PDB entry 7NE0 | X-ray diffraction, 3.25 A resolution | chains A and B of the 4 polymer chains in the assembly

[Chain A]
Molecule: Netrin-1
From: Homo sapiens
UniProtKB: O95631 (NET1_HUMAN); residues 24-453 here = UniProt positions 24-453
Amino-acid sequence (444 residues; numbered 22 to 465; the number before each row is that of its first residue):
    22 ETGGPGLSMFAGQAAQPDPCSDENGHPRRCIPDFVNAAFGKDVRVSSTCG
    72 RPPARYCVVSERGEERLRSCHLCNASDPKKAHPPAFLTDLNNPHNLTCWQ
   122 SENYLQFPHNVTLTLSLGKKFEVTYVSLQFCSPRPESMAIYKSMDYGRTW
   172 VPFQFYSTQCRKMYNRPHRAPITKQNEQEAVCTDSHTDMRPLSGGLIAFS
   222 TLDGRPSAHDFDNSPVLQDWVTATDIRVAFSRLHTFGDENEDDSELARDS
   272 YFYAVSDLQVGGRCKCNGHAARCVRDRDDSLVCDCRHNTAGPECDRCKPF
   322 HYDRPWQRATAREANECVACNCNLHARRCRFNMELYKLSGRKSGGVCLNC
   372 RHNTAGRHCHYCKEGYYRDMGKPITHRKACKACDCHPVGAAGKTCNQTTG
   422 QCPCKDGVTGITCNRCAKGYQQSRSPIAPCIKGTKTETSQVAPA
Unresolved in the structure: 22-37, 454-465
Disulfide bonds: C41-C51, C70-C94, C78-C91, C119-C152, C181-C203, C285-C294, C287-C304, C306-C315, C318-C338, C341-C350, C343-C368, C371-C380, C383-C401, C404-C416, C406-C423, C425-C434, C437-C451
Covalently attached groups: N-acetylglucosamine (NAG) linked to N95, N116, N131
Construct notes: expression tag (22-23, 454-465)
Metal / ion sites: Ca2+: F107, D110, T118, S277
Residues lining bound ligands: 1,3,4,6-tetra-O-sulfo-beta-D-fructofuranose (YYJ): R182, K183, P188, H189
UniProt features mapped onto this chain:
  - glycosylation (N-linked (GlcNAc...) asparagine): N95, N116, N131, N417
  - natural variant: R351 (R351H: In a neuroblastoma sample)
From the paper describing this entry:
  - mutagenesis - Q443N/R445T: abolished binding to NEO1FN56
  - mutagenesis - Q443N/R445T: decreased binding to NEO1FN456

[Chain B]
Molecule: Neogenin
From: Mus musculus
UniProtKB: Q7TQG5 (Q7TQG5_MOUSE); numbering as in UniProt (aligned over 766-1107)
Amino-acid sequence (354 residues; each row starts with the number of its first residue):
   763 ETGETRVPEVPSSLHVRPLVTSIVVSWTPPENQNIVVRGYAIGYGIGSPH
   813 AQTIKVDYKQRYYTIENLDPSSHYVITLKAFNNVGEGIPLYESAVTRPHT
   863 VPDPTPMMPPVGVQASILSHDTIRITWADNSLPKHQKITDSRYYTVRWKT
   913 NIPANTKYKNANATTLSYLVTGLKPNTLYEFSVMVTKGRRSSTWSMTAHG
   963 ATFELVPTSPPKDVTVVSKEGKPRTIIVNWQPPSEANGKITGYIIYYSTD
  1013 VNAEIHDWVIEPVVGNRLTHQIQELTLDTPYYFKIQARNSKGMGPMSEAV
  1063 QFRTPKALGSAGKGSRLPDLGSDYKPPMSGSNSPHGSPTSPLDSNGTKHH
  1113 HHHH
Unresolved in the structure: 763, 896-900, 1068-1116
Covalently attached groups: N-acetylglucosamine (NAG) linked to N924
Construct notes: expression tag (763-765, 1108-1116)

[How chain A and chain B interact]
Pairs across the interface (32):
  F55(A) with V837(B), hydrophobic; Y853(B); E854(B); S855(B)
  N57(A) with Y853(B)
  F60(A) with I850(B), hydrophobic
  L111(A) with V769(B), hydrophobic; E848(B); G849(B); I850(B), hydrophobic
  N112(A) with K841(B)
  N113(A) with V846(B), hydrogen bond (side chain-backbone); G847(B); E848(B), hydrogen bond (side chain-backbone)
  P114(A) with E848(B)
  H115(A) with N845(B), hydrogen bond (side chain-backbone); V846(B); G847(B)
  T145(A) with G809(B); H835(B)
  Y146(A) with G809(B); P811(B); H812(B); Y853(B)
  S148(A) with H812(B), hydrogen bond
  L217(A) with H812(B)
  A219(A) with S810(B)
  S221(A) with G809(B)
  Q280(A) with H812(B), hydrogen bond; Y853(B), hydrogen bond
  R284(A) with E854(B), salt bridge; S855(B), hydrogen bond
Interface residues without a listed pair, chain A (17 interface residues in all): D54
Interface residues without a listed pair, chain B (18 interface residues in all): P851
Interface features reported in the paper:
  - interface residues, chain A: F55(A)
  - hot spots on chain A (mutagenesis) - F55R: decreased binding to NEO1FN456
  - hot spots on chain A (mutagenesis) - F55R: unchanged binding to NEO1FN56

[In short]
17 residues of chain A face 18 of chain B across their interface, with 7 hydrogen bonds and 1 salt bridge.
Polar contacts include R284(A)-E854(B), N113(A)-V846(B) and N113(A)-E848(B). Ligands of chain A:
1,3,4,6-tetra-O-sulfo-beta-D-fructofuranose. From the paper: Q443N/R445T and F55R of chain A reduce binding to
NEO1FN456; the interface residue F55(A).
Here chain A is Netrin-1 (Homo sapiens) and chain B is Neogenin (Mus musculus). Entry 7NE0 (Structure of the
ternary complex between Netrin-1, Repulsive-Guidance Molecule-B (RGMB) and Neogenin) was determined by X-ray
diffraction, deposited together with 7NDG and 7NE1.
